PDB entry 7X8Q | X-ray diffraction, 2.65 A resolution | chains A and B of the 3 polymer chains in the assembly

# Chain A
Protein: Frizzled-10
Source organism: Homo sapiens
UniProt: Q9ULW2 (FZD10_HUMAN); residue numbers follow UniProt; this construct covers 24-152
Chain sequence (129 residues; numbered 24 to 152; the number before each row is that of its first residue):
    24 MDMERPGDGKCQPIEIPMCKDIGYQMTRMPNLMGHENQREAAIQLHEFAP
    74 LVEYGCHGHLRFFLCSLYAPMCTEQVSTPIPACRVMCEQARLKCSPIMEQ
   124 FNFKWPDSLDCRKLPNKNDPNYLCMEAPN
Not modelled in the structure: 24-32, 152
Construct notes: engineered mutation Q48 (Asn in Q9ULW2)
Cystine bridges: C34-C95, C42-C88, C79-C117, C106-C147, C110-C134
What the authors report for this chain:
  - specificity-determining residues: E76

# Chain B
Protein: Antibody F10_A9 Fab, Light chain
Source organism: synthetic construct
Notes: antibody fragment or engineered binder
Chain sequence (213 residues; each row starts with the number of its first residue):
     1 DIQMTQSPSSLSASVGDRVTITCRASQSVSSAVAWYQQKPGKAPKLLIYS
    51 ASSLYSGVPSRFSGSRSGTDFTLTISSLQPEDFATYYCQQGWPFFTFGQG
   101 TKVEIKRTVAAPSVFIFPPSDSQLKSGTASVVCLLNNFYPREAKVQWKVD
   151 NALQSGNSQESVTEQDSKDSTYSLSSTLTLSKADYEKHKVYACEVTHQGL
   201 SSPVTKSFNRGEC
Not modelled in the structure: 1-5, 212-213
Cystine bridges: C23-C88, C133-C193

# How chain A and chain B interact
Residue-residue contacts - 10 pairs, chain A then chain B:
  P73(A) with W92(B), hydrophobic
  E76(A) with S30(B); A32(B); G91(B); W92(B), hydrogen bond (side chain-backbone)
  Y77(A) with S28(B), hydrogen bond (side chain-backbone); S30(B); W92(B)
  I120(A) with W92(B), hydrophobic
  F124(A) with P93(B), hydrophobic

# Overview
5 residues of chain A and 6 residues of chain B are in contact, with 2 hydrogen bonds. Among the polar pairs
are E76(A)-W92(B) and Y77(A)-S28(B). From the paper: the specificity determinant E76(A).
Chain A is Frizzled-10 (Homo sapiens) and chain B is Antibody F10_A9 Fab, Light chain (synthetic construct);
the structure, Frizzled-10 CRD in complex with F10_A9 Fab, was determined by X-ray diffraction.
